2PVV - chain A; structure by X-ray diffraction, 2.11 A resolution.

[Chain A]
Protein: Glutamate carboxypeptidase 2
Organism: Homo sapiens
Notes: EC 3.4.17.21; fragment: extracellular domain
Reference sequence: Q04609 (FOLH1_HUMAN); numbering as in UniProt (aligned over 44-750)
Amino-acid sequence (709 residues; each row starts with the number of its first residue):
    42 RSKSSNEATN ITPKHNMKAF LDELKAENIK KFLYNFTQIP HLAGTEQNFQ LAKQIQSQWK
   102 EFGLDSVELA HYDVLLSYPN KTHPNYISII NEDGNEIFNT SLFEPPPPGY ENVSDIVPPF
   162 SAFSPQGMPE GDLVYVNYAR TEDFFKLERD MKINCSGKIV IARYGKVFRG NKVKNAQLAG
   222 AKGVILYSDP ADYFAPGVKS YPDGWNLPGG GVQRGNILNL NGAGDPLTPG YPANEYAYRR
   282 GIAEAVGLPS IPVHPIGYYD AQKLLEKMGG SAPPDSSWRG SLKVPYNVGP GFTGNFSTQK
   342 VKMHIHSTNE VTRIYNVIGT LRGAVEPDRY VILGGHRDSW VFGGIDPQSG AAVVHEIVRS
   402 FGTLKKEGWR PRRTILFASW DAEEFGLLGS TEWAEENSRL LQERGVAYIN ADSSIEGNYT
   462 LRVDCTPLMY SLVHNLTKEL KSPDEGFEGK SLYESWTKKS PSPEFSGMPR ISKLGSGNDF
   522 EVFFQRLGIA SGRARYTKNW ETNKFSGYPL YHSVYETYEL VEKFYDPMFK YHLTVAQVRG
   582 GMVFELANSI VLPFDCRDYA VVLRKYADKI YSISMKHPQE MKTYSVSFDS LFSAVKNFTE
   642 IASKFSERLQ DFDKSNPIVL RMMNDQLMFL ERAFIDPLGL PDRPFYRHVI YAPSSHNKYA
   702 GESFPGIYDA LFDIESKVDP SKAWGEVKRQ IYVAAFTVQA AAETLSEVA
Unresolved in the structure: 42-54, 654-655
Differences from the reference sequence: cloning artifact (42-43)
Glycans and other covalent adducts: N-acetylglucosamine (NAG) linked to Asn76, Asn121, Asn140, Asn195, Asn459, Asn476; glycan linked to Asn638
Bound ions: Ca2+: Thr269, Tyr272, Glu433, Glu436; Zn2+ site 1: His377, Asp387, Asp453; Zn2+ site 2: Asp387, Glu425, His553
Residues lining bound ligands: O-sulfo-L-serine (OSE): Phe209, Arg210, Asn257, Glu424, Glu425, Gly427, Leu428, Ser517, Gly518, Asn519, Tyr552, His553, Lys699, Tyr700
Swiss-Prot annotation at these positions:
  - active site: Glu424 (Nucleophile), Ser628 (Charge relay system), Asp666 (Charge relay system), His689 (Charge relay system)
  - binding site (substrate): Arg210, Asn257, Glu424, Ser517, Gly518, Asn519, Arg534 to Arg536, Tyr552, His553, Lys699, Tyr700
  - binding site (Ca(2+)): Thr269, Tyr272, Glu433, Glu436
  - binding site (Zn(2+)): His377, Asp387, Glu425, Asp453, His553
  - glycosylation (N-linked (GlcNAc...) asparagine): Asn51, Asn76, Asn121, Asn140, Asn153, Asn195, Asn336, Asn459, Asn476, Asn638
  - natural variant: His475 (H475Y: Correlates with lower folate and higher homocysteine levels)
  - mutagenesis: Asn51 (N51A: Loss of glycosylation. Reduces enzyme activity), Asn76 (N76A: Loss of glycosylation. Reduces enzyme activity), Asn121 (N121A: Loss of glycosylation. Severely reduced enzyme activity), Asn140 (N140A: Loss of glycosylation. Severely reduced enzyme activity), Asn153 (N153A: Loss of glycosylation. Severely reduced enzyme activity), Asn195 (N195A: Loss of glycosylation. Severely reduced enzyme activity), Asn336 (N336A: Loss of glycosylation. Reduces enzyme activity), His377 (H377A/G/Q: Complete loss of activity), Asp379 (D379E/N: Complete loss of activity), Asp387 (D387E/L: Complete loss of activity; D387N: No effect on enzyme activity), Pro388 (P388A: No effect on enzyme activity), Glu424 (E424A: Complete loss of activity; E424D: Reduces enzyme activity; E424Q: Reduces enzyme activity), 7 further mutagenesis entries in UniProt
What the authors report for this chain:
  - binding site for O-sulfo-L-serine: Asn257, Lys699
  - conformationally variable residues: Phe209, Tyr700

[Summary]
Ligands of chain A: O-sulfo-L-serine. N-acetylglucosamine is covalently linked to Asn76, Asn121, Asn140,
Asn195, Asn459 and Asn476 and 1 more. From UniProt: 4 active-site residues, 13 substrate-binding residues, 4
Ca2+-binding residues and 5 Zn2+-binding residues. From the paper: a binding site for O-sulfo-L-serine at
Asn257 and Lys699; conformational variability at Phe209 and Tyr700.
Chain A is Glutamate carboxypeptidase 2 (Homo sapiens); the structure, Structure of human glutamate
carboxypeptidase II (GCPII) in complex with L-serine-O-sulfate, was determined by X-ray diffraction, deposited
together with 2OR4 and 2PVW.
